PDB entry 6C6J | X-ray diffraction, 1.79 A resolution | chains A and B

[Chain A]
Molecule: Antigen-presenting glycoprotein CD1d1
Source organism: Mus musculus
Reference sequence: A0A0R4J090 (A0A0R4J090_MOUSE); residues 1-279 here correspond to UniProt positions 19-297 (UniProt number = residue number + 18)
Chain sequence (285 residues; each row starts with the number of its first residue):
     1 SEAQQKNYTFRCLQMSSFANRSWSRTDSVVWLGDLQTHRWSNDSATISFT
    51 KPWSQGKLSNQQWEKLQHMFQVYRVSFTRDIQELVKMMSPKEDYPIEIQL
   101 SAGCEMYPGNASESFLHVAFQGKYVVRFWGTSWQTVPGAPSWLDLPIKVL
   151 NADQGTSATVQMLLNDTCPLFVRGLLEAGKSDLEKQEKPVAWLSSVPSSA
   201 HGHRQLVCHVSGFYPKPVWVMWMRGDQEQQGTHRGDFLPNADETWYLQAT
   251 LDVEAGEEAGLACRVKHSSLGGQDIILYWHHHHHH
Not modelled in the structure: 1-6, 110-111, 198-202, 280-285
Differences from the reference sequence: expression tag (280-285)
Cystine bridges: Cys104-Cys168, Cys208-Cys263
Covalently attached groups: N-acetylglucosamine (NAG) linked to Asn20, Asn42; glycan linked to Asn165

[Chain B]
Molecule: Beta-2-microglobulin
Source organism: Mus musculus
Reference sequence: P01887 (B2MG_MOUSE); residues 2-99 here correspond to UniProt positions 22-119 (UniProt number = residue number + 20)
Chain sequence (98 residues; numbered 2 to 99; the number before each row is that of its first residue):
     2 QKTPQIQVYSRHPPENGKPNILNCYVTQFHPPHIEIQMLKNGKKIPKVEM
    52 SDMSFSKDWSFYILAHTEFTPTETDTYACRVKHASMAEPKTVYWDRDM
Cystine bridges: Cys25-Cys80

[Interface between chain A and chain B]
Contacting residue pairs (61):
  Leu13(A) - Ser55(B)
  Leu13(A) - Phe56(B)
  Gln14(A) - Phe56(B)
  Met15(A) - Met54(B)
  Met15(A) - Phe56(B)  hydrophobic
  Met15(A) - Phe62(B)  hydrophobic
  Ser17(A) - Pro33(B)
  Val29(A) - Asp53(B)
  Val29(A) - Met54(B)
  Val29(A) - Ser55(B)
  Trp31(A) - Ser55(B)  hydrogen bond
  Trp31(A) - Tyr63(B)
  Gln36(A) - Asp53(B)  hydrogen bond
  Arg39(A) - Asp53(B)  salt bridge
  Glu97(A) - His31(B)
  Glu97(A) - Pro33(B)
  Glu97(A) - Phe62(B)
  Gln99(A) - His31(B)
  Gln99(A) - Phe56(B)
  Gln99(A) - Trp60(B)  hydrogen bond (side chain-backbone)
  Gln99(A) - Phe62(B)
  Leu100(A) - Phe56(B)
  His117(A) - Trp60(B)
  Ala119(A) - Trp60(B)  hydrophobic
  Gln121(A) - Gln2(B)  hydrogen bond (backbone-side chain)
  Gln121(A) - His31(B)
  Gly122(A) - His31(B)
  Gly122(A) - Trp60(B)
  Lys123(A) - Gln2(B)
  Tyr124(A) - Trp60(B)
  Val190(A) - Pro14(B)  hydrophobic
  Trp192(A) - Ser11(B)
  Trp192(A) - His13(B)
  Trp192(A) - Pro14(B)  hydrophobic
  Trp192(A) - Pro15(B)
  Trp192(A) - Asp98(B)  hydrogen bond (side chain-backbone)
  Trp192(A) - Met99(B)
  Ser194(A) - Asp98(B)
  Ser195(A) - Asp98(B)
  His209(A) - Asp98(B)
  His209(A) - Met99(B)
  Ser211(A) - Arg12(B)  hydrogen bond (side chain-backbone)
  Gly212(A) - Arg12(B)
  Leu238(A) - Gln8(B)
  Leu238(A) - Tyr10(B)
  Leu238(A) - Tyr26(B)  hydrophobic
  Pro239(A) - Tyr10(B)  hydrogen bond (backbone-side chain)
  Pro239(A) - Tyr26(B)
  Pro239(A) - Leu65(B)
  Asn240(A) - Tyr10(B)
  Asn240(A) - Arg12(B)
  Asn240(A) - Asn24(B)  hydrogen bond
  Asn240(A) - Leu65(B)
  Ala241(A) - Leu65(B)
  Ala241(A) - His67(B)
  Asp242(A) - Arg12(B)  salt bridge
  Thr244(A) - Arg12(B)
  Tyr246(A) - Tyr10(B)  hydrophobic
  Tyr246(A) - Ser11(B)
  Tyr246(A) - Met99(B)  hydrogen bond (side chain-backbone)
  Gln248(A) - Met99(B)  hydrogen bond
Other interface residues (no listed pair), chain A (36 interface residues in all): Arg11, Ser101, Val118, Val196
Other interface residues (no listed pair), chain B (25 interface residues in all): Lys3, Lys58

[Overview]
36 residues of chain A and 25 residues of chain B are in contact, with 10 hydrogen bonds and 2 salt bridges.
Polar contacts include Arg39(A)-Asp53(B), Asp242(A)-Arg12(B) and Trp31(A)-Ser55(B).
Here chain A is Antigen-presenting glycoprotein CD1d1 and chain B is Beta-2-microglobulin, both from Mus
musculus. Entry 6C6J (Structure of glycolipid aGSA[8,P5p] in complex with mouse CD1d) was determined by X-ray
diffraction, deposited together with 6C5M, 6C69, 6C6A, 6C6C, 6C6E, 6C6H and 10 further entries.
